Entry 7BG6 (electron microscopy, 2.60 A resolution); this record covers chains 2 and 3 of the 5 polymer chains in the assembly.

Chain 2:
Name: Genome polyprotein
From: Human rhinovirus 14
Notes: EC 3.4.22.29, 3.6.1.15, 3.4.22.28, 2.7.7.48
Reference sequence: P03303 (POLG_HRV14); residues 1-262 here correspond to UniProt positions 70-331 (UniProt number = residue number + 69)
Sequence (262 residues; numbered 1 to 262; the number before each row is that of its first residue):
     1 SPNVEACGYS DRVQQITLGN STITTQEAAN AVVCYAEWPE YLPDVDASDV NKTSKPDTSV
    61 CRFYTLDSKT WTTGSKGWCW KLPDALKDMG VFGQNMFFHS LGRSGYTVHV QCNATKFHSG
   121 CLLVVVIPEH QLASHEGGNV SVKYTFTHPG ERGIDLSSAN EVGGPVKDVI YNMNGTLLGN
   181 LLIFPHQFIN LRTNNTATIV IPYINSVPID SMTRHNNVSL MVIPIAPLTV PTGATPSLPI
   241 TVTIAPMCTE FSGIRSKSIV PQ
Unresolved in the structure: 1-6
Curated features (UniProtKB/Swiss-Prot):
  - site: Gln262 (Cleavage)

Chain 3:
Name: Genome polyprotein
From: Human rhinovirus 14
Notes: EC 3.4.22.29, 3.6.1.15, 3.4.22.28, 2.7.7.48
Reference sequence: P03303 (POLG_HRV14); residues 1-236 here correspond to UniProt positions 332-567 (UniProt number = residue number + 331)
Sequence (236 residues; row label = number of the first residue in the row):
     1 GLPTTTLPGS GQFLTTDDRQ SPSALPNYEP TPRIHIPGKV HNLLEIIQVD TLIPMNNTHT
    61 KDEVNSYLIP LNANRQNEQV FGTNLFIGDG VFKTTLLGEI VQYYTHWSGS LRFSLMYTGP
   121 ALSSAKLILA YTPPGARGPQ DRREAMLGTH VVWDIGLQST IVMTIPWTSG VQFRYTDPDT
   181 YTSAGFLSCW YQTSLILPPE TTGQVYLLSF ISACPDFKLR LMKDTQTISQ TVALTE
Curated features (UniProtKB/Swiss-Prot):
  - region: Ala233 to Glu236 (Amphipathic alpha-helix)

Interface between chain 2 and chain 3:
Pairs across the interface (71; chain 2 residue first):
  Tyr35(2) - Gly38(3)
  Glu37(2) - His35(3)  salt bridge
  Asp46(2) - Arg33(3)
  Asp46(2) - Ile34(3)
  Asp46(2) - His35(3)
  Lys116(2) - Pro120(3)
  Lys116(2) - Ala121(3)  hydrogen bond (backbone-backbone)
  Lys116(2) - Leu122(3)  hydrogen bond (backbone-backbone)
  Phe117(2) - Pro120(3)
  Phe117(2) - Leu122(3)  hydrophobic
  Phe117(2) - Pro199(3)
  Phe117(2) - Thr201(3)
  His118(2) - Pro120(3)
  Ser119(2) - Thr118(3)  hydrogen bond (side chain-backbone)
  Ser119(2) - Gly119(3)
  Ser119(2) - Pro120(3)
  Gly120(2) - Thr118(3)  hydrogen bond (backbone-backbone)
  Cys121(2) - Met116(3)  hydrophobic
  Cys121(2) - Thr118(3)
  Asn139(2) - Glu236(3)  hydrogen bond (side chain-backbone)
  Val169(2) - Val64(3)  hydrophobic
  Ile170(2) - Asp62(3)
  Ile170(2) - Glu63(3)
  Ile170(2) - Val64(3)
  Ile170(2) - Tyr67(3)  hydrophobic
  Tyr171(2) - Asp62(3)  hydrogen bond
  Leu177(2) - Tyr67(3)
  Leu177(2) - Thr94(3)
  Leu178(2) - Val64(3)  hydrophobic
  Leu178(2) - Tyr67(3)
  Gly179(2) - Thr51(3)
  Gly179(2) - Leu52(3)  hydrogen bond (backbone-backbone)
  Gly179(2) - Tyr67(3)  hydrogen bond (backbone-side chain)
  Asn180(2) - Thr51(3)
  Asn180(2) - Thr94(3)  hydrogen bond (side chain-backbone)
  Asn180(2) - Thr95(3)
  Asn180(2) - Leu96(3)  hydrogen bond (side chain-backbone)
  Leu182(2) - Val49(3)
  Leu182(2) - Asp50(3)
  Leu182(2) - Leu52(3)  hydrophobic
  Leu182(2) - Phe210(3)  hydrophobic
  Ile183(2) - Ile46(3)
  Ile183(2) - Val49(3)  hydrophobic
  Ile183(2) - Leu96(3)  hydrophobic
  Phe188(2) - Met116(3)  hydrophobic
  Asn190(2) - Tyr117(3)  hydrogen bond (side chain-backbone)
  Asn190(2) - Thr118(3)
  Arg192(2) - Tyr117(3)
  Arg192(2) - Gly119(3)  hydrogen bond (side chain-backbone)
  Arg192(2) - Pro120(3)
  Arg192(2) - Ala121(3)
  Arg192(2) - Ile155(3)
  Arg192(2) - Gly156(3)  hydrogen bond (side chain-backbone)
  Thr193(2) - Ser159(3)
  Tyr203(2) - Pro37(3)
  Ile204(2) - Pro37(3)  hydrophobic
  Asn205(2) - Ile36(3)
  Ser206(2) - Ile34(3)
  Val207(2) - Ile34(3)
  Pro208(2) - Ile34(3)
  Pro224(2) - Val64(3)
  Ile225(2) - Val64(3)
  Ile225(2) - Leu68(3)
  Ile225(2) - Leu208(3)  hydrophobic
  Ala226(2) - Leu68(3)  hydrophobic
  Ala226(2) - Thr118(3)
  Pro227(2) - Leu68(3)
  Pro227(2) - Tyr206(3)  hydrophobic
  Pro231(2) - Glu200(3)
  Thr232(2) - Glu200(3)  hydrogen bond (backbone-backbone)
  Thr232(2) - Thr202(3)
Also at the interface, not in a pair above, chain 2 (37 interface residues in all): Pro202, Thr229
Also at the interface, not in a pair above, chain 3 (41 interface residues in all): Ser123, Leu157, Pro198, Val205

In short:
37 residues of chain 2 and 41 residues of chain 3 are in contact, with 14 hydrogen bonds and 1 salt bridge.
Polar pairs include Glu37(2)-His35(3), Ser119(2)-Thr118(3) and Asn139(2)-Glu236(3).
Chain 2 is Genome polyprotein and chain 3 is Genome polyprotein, both from Human rhinovirus 14; the structure,
HRV14 native particle solved by cryoEM, was determined by electron microscopy, deposited together with 7BG7,
7NUL, 7NUM, 7NUN, 7NUO and 7NUQ.
